PDB entry 7BXU | electron microscopy, 3.70 A resolution | chains C and D of the 4 polymer chains in the assembly

[Chain C (and D)]
Protein: Osteopetrosis-associated transmembrane protein 1
From: Homo sapiens
Notes: chain D of this document is another copy of the same molecule, construct and numbering; everything in this record applies to it too
Reference sequence: Q86WC4 (OSTM1_HUMAN); numbering as in UniProt (aligned over 1-334)
Sequence (334 residues; numbered 1 to 334; the number before each row is that of its first residue):
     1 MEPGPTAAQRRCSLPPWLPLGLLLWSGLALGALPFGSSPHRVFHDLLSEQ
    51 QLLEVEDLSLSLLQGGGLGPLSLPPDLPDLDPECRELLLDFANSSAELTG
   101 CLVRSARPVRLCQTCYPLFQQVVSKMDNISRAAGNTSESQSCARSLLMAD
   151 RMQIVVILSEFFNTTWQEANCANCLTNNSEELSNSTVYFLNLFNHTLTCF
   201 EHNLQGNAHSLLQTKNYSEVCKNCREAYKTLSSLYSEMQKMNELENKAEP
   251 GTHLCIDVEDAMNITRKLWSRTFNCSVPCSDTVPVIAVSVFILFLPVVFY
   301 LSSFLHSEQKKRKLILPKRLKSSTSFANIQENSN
Not modelled in the structure: 1-71, 132-140, 174-182, 206-214, 245-251, 309-334
Disulfides: Cys-84/Cys-142, Cys-101/Cys-115, Cys-112/Cys-171
Covalently attached groups: N-acetylglucosamine (NAG) linked to Asn-93, Asn-128, Asn-163, Asn-184, Asn-194, Asn-216, Asn-263
Small-molecule neighbours: N-acetylglucosamine (NAG; 2-acetamido-2-deoxy-beta-D-glucopyranose): Met-148, Ala-149, Asp-150, Arg-151
Curated features (UniProtKB/Swiss-Prot):
  - modified residue (Phosphoserine): Ser-322, Ser-325, Ser-333
  - glycosylation (N-linked (GlcNAc...) asparagine): Asn-93, Asn-128, Asn-135, Asn-163, Asn-177, Asn-184, Asn-194, Asn-216, Asn-263, Asn-274

[Interface between chain C and chain D]
Contacting residue pairs (40):
  Ser-72(C) / Glu-201(D)
  Ser-72(C) / Leu-204(D)
  Leu-77(C) / Ile-264(D)
  Pro-78(C) / Pro-108(D)
  Leu-88(C) / Arg-104(D)
  Leu-88(C) / Ala-106(D)  hydrophobic
  Leu-89(C) / Arg-104(D)
  Ala-92(C) / Val-103(D)  hydrophobic
  Ala-96(C) / Ala-96(D)
  Thr-99(C) / Thr-99(D)
  Thr-99(C) / Leu-158(D)
  Leu-102(C) / Ile-154(D)  hydrophobic
  Val-103(C) / Ala-92(D)  hydrophobic
  Arg-104(C) / Leu-88(D)
  Ala-106(C) / Leu-88(D)  hydrophobic
  Arg-107(C) / Ala-149(D)
  Pro-108(C) / Pro-78(D)
  Val-109(C) / Asp-150(D)
  Asp-150(C) / Val-109(D)
  Arg-151(C) / Glu-168(D)
  Arg-151(C) / His-253(D)
  Arg-151(C) / Cys-255(D)
  Arg-151(C) / Ile-256(D)
  Met-152(C) / Glu-168(D)
  Met-152(C) / Ala-169(D)
  Ile-154(C) / Leu-102(D)  hydrophobic
  Ile-154(C) / Thr-165(D)
  Ile-157(C) / Phe-161(D)  hydrophobic
  Leu-158(C) / Thr-99(D)
  Leu-158(C) / Phe-161(D)  hydrophobic
  Phe-161(C) / Ile-157(D)  hydrophobic
  Phe-161(C) / Phe-161(D)  hydrophobic
  Thr-165(C) / Ile-154(D)
  Glu-168(C) / Arg-151(D)
  Glu-168(C) / Met-152(D)
  Ala-169(C) / Met-152(D)
  His-253(C) / Arg-151(D)
  Cys-255(C) / Arg-151(D)
  Ile-256(C) / Arg-151(D)
  Ile-264(C) / Leu-77(D)
Also at the interface, not in a pair above, chain C (41 interface residues in all): Pro-74, Asp-79, Phe-91, Ser-95, Gly-100, Ser-105, Ser-145, Ala-149, Leu-197, Glu-201, Leu-204, Leu-268
Also at the interface, not in a pair above, chain D (40 interface residues in all): Ser-72, Leu-89, Phe-91, Ser-95, Gly-100, Ser-105, Arg-107, Arg-110, Ser-145, Leu-197, Leu-268

[In short]
The interface between chain C and chain D involves 41 residues on one side and 40 on the other. Chain C binds
N-acetylglucosamine. Covalently linked N-acetylglucosamine: at Asn-93(C), Asn-128(C), Asn-163(C), Asn-184(C),
Asn-194(C) and Asn-216(C) and 1 more.
Both chains are Osteopetrosis-associated transmembrane protein 1 (Homo sapiens). Entry 7BXU (CLC-7/Ostm1
membrane protein complex) was determined by electron microscopy.
